Entry 8J8H (electron microscopy, 3.40 A resolution); this record covers chains A and F of the 4 polymer chains in the assembly.

== Chain A ==
Name: Piwi domain-containing protein
Organism: Thermoflavifilum thermophilum
UniProtKB: A0A1I7NFD7 (A0A1I7NFD7_9BACT); numbering as in UniProt (aligned over 1-507)
Chain sequence (541 residues; row label = number of the first residue in the row; numbers below 1 keep their minus sign (Met-33 is residue -33)):
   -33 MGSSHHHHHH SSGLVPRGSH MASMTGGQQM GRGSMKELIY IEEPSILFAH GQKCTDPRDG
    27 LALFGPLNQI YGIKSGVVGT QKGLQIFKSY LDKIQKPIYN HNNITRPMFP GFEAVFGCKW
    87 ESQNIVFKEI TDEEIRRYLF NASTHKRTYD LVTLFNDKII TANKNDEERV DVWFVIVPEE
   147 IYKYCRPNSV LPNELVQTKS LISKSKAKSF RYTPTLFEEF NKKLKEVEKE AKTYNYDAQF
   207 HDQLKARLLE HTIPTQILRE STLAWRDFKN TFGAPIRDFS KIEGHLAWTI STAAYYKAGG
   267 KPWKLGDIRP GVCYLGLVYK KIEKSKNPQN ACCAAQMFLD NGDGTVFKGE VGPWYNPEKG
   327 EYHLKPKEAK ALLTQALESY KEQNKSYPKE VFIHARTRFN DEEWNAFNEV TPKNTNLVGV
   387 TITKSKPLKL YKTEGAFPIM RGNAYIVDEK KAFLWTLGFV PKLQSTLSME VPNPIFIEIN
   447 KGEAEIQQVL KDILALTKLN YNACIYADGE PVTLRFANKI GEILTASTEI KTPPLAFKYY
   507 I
Unresolved in the structure: -33 to -3, 148-205
Differences from the reference sequence: initiating methionine (-33); expression tag (-32 to 0)
Ion coordination: Mg2+: Asn468 (shared with 1 residue of chain E)
What the authors report for this chain:
  - binding site for the 21-nt RNA strand: His207, Lys211, Gln222, Ile248, His251
  - conformationally variable residues (loop rearrangement): Gly318 to Leu330
  - mutagenesis - E133A/R135A/D137A: decreased catalytic activity
  - mutagenesis - Y37A/K40A: abolished catalytic activity

== Chain F ==
Molecule: 25-nt DNA strand
Sequence (25 nucleotides; each row starts with the number of its first residue):
     1 CAACTAATAG ATTAGAGCCG TCAAT
Unresolved in the structure: 1-4, 24-25

== Interface between chain A and chain F ==
Pairs across the interface (23; chain A residue first):
  Asn68(A) with DA23(F), hydrogen bond to the phosphate
  Thr71(A) with DC22(F), base contact
  Arg72(A) with DC22(F), salt bridge to the phosphate
  Arg243(A) with DT21(F), hydrogen bond to the base
  Asp244(A) with DT21(F), base contact
  Lys247(A) with DT21(F), phosphate contact; DC22(F), phosphate contact
  Ile248(A) with DT21(F), sugar contact
  Lys286(A) with DG15(F), phosphate contact
  Lys287(A) with DA14(F), phosphate contact; DG15(F), hydrogen bond to the phosphate
  Tyr328(A) with DA14(F), hydrogen bond to the sugar
  Arg362(A) with DT13(F), phosphate contact; DA14(F), salt bridge to the phosphate
  Thr363(A) with DT13(F), phosphate contact; DA14(F), phosphate contact
  Arg364(A) with DT12(F), salt bridge to the phosphate; DT13(F), hydrogen bond to the phosphate
  Phe403(A) with DA23(F), phosphate contact
  Thr432(A) with DC22(F), base contact
  Leu433(A) with DC22(F), base contact
  Met435(A) with DG20(F), phosphate contact; DT21(F), phosphate contact
Also at the interface, not in a pair above, chain A (22 interface residues in all): Tyr285, Thr389, Ser391, Gln430, Ser434

== Overview ==
Chain A and chain F form an interface of 22 and 8 residues respectively, with 5 hydrogen bonds and 3 salt
bridges. Polar pairs include Arg243(A)-DT21(F), Tyr328(A)-DA14(F) and Asn68(A)-DA23(F). The paper reports a
binding site for the 21-nt RNA strand at His207(A), Lys211(A) and Gln222(A) among others; E133A/R135A/D137A of
chain A reduce catalytic activity.
Chain A is Piwi domain-containing protein (Thermoflavifilum thermophilum) and chain F is a 25-nt DNA strand;
the structure, SPARTA monomer bound with guide-target, state 2, was determined by electron microscopy,
deposited together with 8JAY, 8J84, 8J9G and 8J9P.
